8FOH - chains A and B of the 6 polymer chains in the assembly; structure by electron microscopy, 4.60 A resolution (low resolution: residue-level contacts below are approximate; hydrogen-bond / salt-bridge calls are withheld).

== Chain A ==
Name: DNA primase
Source organism: Saccharomyces cerevisiae
Reference sequence: A0A8H4C1R0 (A0A8H4C1R0_YEASX); residue numbers follow UniProt; this construct covers 1-409
Chain sequence (409 residues; row label = number of the first residue in the row):
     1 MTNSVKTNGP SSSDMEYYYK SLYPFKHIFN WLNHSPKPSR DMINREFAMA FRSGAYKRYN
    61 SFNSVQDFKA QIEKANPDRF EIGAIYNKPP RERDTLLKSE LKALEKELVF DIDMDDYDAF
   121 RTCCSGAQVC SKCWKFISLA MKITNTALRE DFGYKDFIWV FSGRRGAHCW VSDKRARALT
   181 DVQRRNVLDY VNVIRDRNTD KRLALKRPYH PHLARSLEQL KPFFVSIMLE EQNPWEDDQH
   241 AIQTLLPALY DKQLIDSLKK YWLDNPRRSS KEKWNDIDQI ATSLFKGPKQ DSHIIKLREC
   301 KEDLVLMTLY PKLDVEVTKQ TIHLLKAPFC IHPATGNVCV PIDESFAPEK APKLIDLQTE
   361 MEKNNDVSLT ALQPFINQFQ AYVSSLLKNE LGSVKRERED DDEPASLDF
Disordered / not traced: 1-9, 96-105, 359-409

== Chain B ==
Name: DNA primase large subunit
Source organism: Saccharomyces cerevisiae
Reference sequence: A0A6A5PVV0 (A0A6A5PVV0_YEASX); residues 1-528 here = UniProt positions 1-528
Chain sequence (528 residues; each row starts with the number of its first residue):
     1 MFRQSKRRIA SRKNFSSYDD IVKSELDVGN TNAANQIILS SSSSEEEKKL YARLYESKLS
    61 FYDLPPQGEI TLEQFEIWAI DRLKILLEIE SCLSRNKSIK EIETIIKPQF QKLLPFNTES
   121 LEDRKKDYYS HFILRLCFCR SKELREKFVR AETFLFKIRF NMLTSTDQTK FVQSLDLPLL
   181 QFISNEEKAE LSHQLYQTVS ASLQFQLNLN EEHQRKQYFQ QEKFIKLPFE NVIELVGNRL
   241 VFLKDGYAYL PQFQQLNLLS NEFASKLNQE LIKTYQYLPR LNEDDRLLPI LNHLSSGYTI
   301 ADFNQQKANQ FSENVDDEIN AQSVWSEEIS SNYPLCIKNL MEGLKKNHHL RYYGRQQLSL
   361 FLKGIGLSAD EALKFWSEAF TRNGNMTMEK FNKEYRYSFR HNYGLEGNRI NYKPWDCHTI
   421 LSKPRPGRGD YHGCPFRDWS HERLSAELRS MKLTQAQIIS VLDSCQKGEY TIACTKVFEM
   481 THNSASADLE IGEQTHIAHP NLYFERSRQL QKKQQKLEKE KLFNNGNH
Disordered / not traced: 1-45, 68-72, 175-179, 251-253, 285, 300-316, 382-392, 450-455, 483-495, 513-528
Bound ions: 4Fe-4S cluster Fe: Cys336, Cys417, Cys434, Cys474
Residues lining bound ligands: 4Fe-4S cluster (SF4): Pro334, Leu335, Cys336, Cys417, Ile420, Gly433, Cys434, Pro435, Phe436, Tyr470, Thr471, Cys474, His499, Pro500

== How chain A and chain B interact ==
Residue-residue contacts (25):
  Arg149(A) - Asp245(B)
  Glu150(A) - Lys244(B)
  Glu150(A) - Asp245(B)
  Asp151(A) - Leu243(B)
  Asp151(A) - Lys244(B)
  Asp151(A) - Asp245(B)
  Asp151(A) - Gly246(B)
  Phe152(A) - Phe229(B)
  Phe152(A) - Leu243(B)
  Phe152(A) - Asp245(B)
  Phe152(A) - Gly246(B)
  Gly153(A) - Asp245(B)
  Gly153(A) - Gly246(B)
  Tyr154(A) - Phe229(B)
  Arg175(A) - Glu230(B)
  Arg175(A) - Gly246(B)
  Leu179(A) - Glu230(B)
  Val187(A) - Phe229(B)
  Tyr190(A) - Val236(B)
  Tyr190(A) - Leu243(B)
  Arg195(A) - Gly237(B)
  His210(A) - Arg239(B)
  His210(A) - Val241(B)
  Pro211(A) - Gln194(B)
  Pro211(A) - Thr198(B)
Also at the interface, not in a pair above, chain A (19 interface residues in all): Asn186, Lys201, Lys206, Pro208, Tyr209, Ala214
Also at the interface, not in a pair above, chain B (20 interface residues in all): Gln197, Ser200, Ala201, Phe205, Ile233, Phe242, Tyr247, Arg428

== Overview ==
19 residues of chain A face 20 of chain B across their interface. Chain B binds 4Fe-4S cluster. The 4Fe-4S
cluster Fe site is built by Cys336(B), Cys417(B), Cys434(B) and Cys474(B).
Here chain A is DNA primase and chain B is DNA primase large subunit, both from Saccharomyces cerevisiae.
Entry 8FOH (Cryo-EM structure of S. cerevisiae DNA polymerase alpha-primase complex in the RNA synthesis
state) was determined by electron microscopy together with 8FOC, 8FOD, 8FOE, 8FOJ and 8FOK from the same
study.
